Entry 7TFK (electron microscopy, 3.25 A resolution); this record covers chains B and C of the 9 polymer chains in the assembly.

# Chain B
Name: Replication factor C subunit 4
Source organism: Saccharomyces cerevisiae
UniProtKB: P40339 (RFC4_YEAST); residues 1-323 here = UniProt positions 1-323
Amino-acid sequence (323 residues; row label = number of the first residue in the row):
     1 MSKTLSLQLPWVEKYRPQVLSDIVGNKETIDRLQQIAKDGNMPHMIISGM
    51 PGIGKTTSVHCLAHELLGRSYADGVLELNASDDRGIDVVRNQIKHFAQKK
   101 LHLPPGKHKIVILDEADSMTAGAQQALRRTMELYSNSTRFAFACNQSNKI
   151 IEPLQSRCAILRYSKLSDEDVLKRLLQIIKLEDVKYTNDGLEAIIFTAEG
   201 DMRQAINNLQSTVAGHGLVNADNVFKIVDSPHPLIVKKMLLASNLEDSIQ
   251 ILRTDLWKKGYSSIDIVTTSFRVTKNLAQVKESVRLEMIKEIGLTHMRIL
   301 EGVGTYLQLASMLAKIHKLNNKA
Unresolved in the structure: 1-4
Residues lining bound ligands:
  - ATP-gamma-S (AGS; phosphothiophosphoric acid-adenylate ester), molecule 1: W11, V12, Y15, R16, P17, D22, I23, V24, P51, G52, I53, G54, K55, T56, T57, E115, L166, R174, M202, R203, I206
  - ATP-gamma-S (AGS), molecule 2: R128, P153, R157
Curated features (UniProtKB/Swiss-Prot):
  - binding site (ATP): V12, V24, G49 to T57, N145, R203

# Chain C
Name: Replication factor C subunit 3
Source organism: Saccharomyces cerevisiae
UniProtKB: P38629 (RFC3_YEAST); residues 1-340 here = UniProt positions 1-340
Amino-acid sequence (340 residues; row label = number of the first residue in the row):
     1 MSTSTEKRSKENLPWVEKYRPETLDEVYGQNEVITTVRKFVDEGKLPHLL
    51 FYGPPGTGKTSTIVALAREIYGKNYSNMVLELNASDDRGIDVVRNQIKDF
   101 ASTRQIFSKGFKLIILDEADAMTNAAQNALRRVIERYTKNTRFCVLANYA
   151 HKLTPALLSRCTRFRFQPLPQEAIERRIANVLVHEKLKLSPNAEKALIEL
   201 SNGDMRRVLNVLQSCKATLDNPDEDEISDDVIYECCGAPRPSDLKAVLKS
   251 ILEDDWGTAHYTLNKVRSAKGLALIDLIEGIVKILEDYELQNEETRVHLL
   301 TKLADIEYSISKGGNDQIQGSAVIGAIKASFENETVKANV
Unresolved in the structure: 1-6, 336-340
Residues lining bound ligands:
  - ATP-gamma-S (AGS; phosphothiophosphoric acid-adenylate ester), molecule 1: V16, Y19, R20, P21, E26, V27, Y28, P55, G56, T57, G58, K59, T60, S61, D117, N148, L169, R177, M205, R206
  - ATP-gamma-S (AGS), molecule 2: R131, R132, A156, R160
Curated features (UniProtKB/Swiss-Prot):
  - binding site (ATP): V16 to Y19, R20, Y28, G53 to S61, N148, R206
  - modified residue: S2 (N-acetylserine)

# Chain B / chain C interface
Residue-residue contacts (103; chain B residue first):
  L5(B) - F111(C)
  L7(B) - G44(C)
  L7(B) - L46(C)
  L7(B) - F111(C)  hydrophobic
  L7(B) - R142(C)
  Q8(B) - E43(C)
  Q8(B) - G44(C)  hydrogen bond (backbone-backbone)
  Q8(B) - R142(C)
  L9(B) - K139(C)
  P10(B) - T138(C)
  P10(B) - R142(C)
  W11(B) - K45(C)
  V12(B) - E135(C)
  E13(B) - E135(C)
  E13(B) - T138(C)
  R16(B) - R132(C)
  P51(B) - A156(C)  hydrophobic
  T56(B) - R132(C)
  H60(B) - R132(C)
  E77(B) - R136(C)
  N79(B) - R132(C)
  N79(B) - R136(C)  hydrogen bond
  A80(B) - R94(C)
  A80(B) - A129(C)
  S81(B) - R94(C)
  S81(B) - K98(C)
  S81(B) - A129(C)
  S81(B) - R132(C)
  S81(B) - V133(C)
  D82(B) - R94(C)
  D82(B) - K98(C)  salt bridge
  D83(B) - R94(C)  salt bridge
  R84(B) - R94(C)
  D114(B) - R132(C)  salt bridge
  E115(B) - R131(C)
  D117(B) - R131(C)  salt bridge
  N145(B) - R131(C)
  D201(B) - S159(C)
  R203(B) - E135(C)
  R203(B) - A156(C)
  R203(B) - S159(C)  hydrogen bond
  R203(B) - R160(C)
  Q204(B) - L158(C)  hydrogen bond (side chain-backbone)
  Q204(B) - S159(C)
  Q204(B) - C161(C)
  N207(B) - S159(C)  hydrogen bond (side chain-backbone)
  N207(B) - R160(C)  hydrogen bond (side chain-backbone)
  N207(B) - C161(C)
  N207(B) - T162(C)
  Q210(B) - K45(C)  hydrogen bond (side chain-backbone)
  Q210(B) - P47(C)
  S211(B) - F40(C)
  S211(B) - T162(C)  hydrogen bond
  V213(B) - K45(C)
  A214(B) - K39(C)
  A214(B) - F40(C)  hydrophobic
  A214(B) - K45(C)
  G215(B) - K39(C)  hydrogen bond (backbone-side chain)
  H216(B) - E32(C)  salt bridge
  K226(B) - E32(C)
  I227(B) - T36(C)
  I227(B) - R163(C)
  I227(B) - F164(C)  hydrophobic
  V228(B) - R163(C)
  D229(B) - R163(C)
  D229(B) - R165(C)  salt bridge
  N244(B) - E293(C)
  L245(B) - E293(C)  hydrogen bond (backbone-side chain)
  L245(B) - V297(C)  hydrophobic
  K258(B) - P168(C)
  K259(B) - R165(C)  hydrogen bond (backbone-side chain)
  K259(B) - P168(C)
  G260(B) - P54(C)
  G260(B) - P168(C)
  Y261(B) - Y52(C)  hydrophobic
  Y261(B) - R163(C)
  Y261(B) - R165(C)
  S262(B) - Y52(C)
  S262(B) - N148(C)
  S262(B) - Y149(C)
  I264(B) - Y149(C)  hydrophobic
  I264(B) - H151(C)
  D265(B) - Y52(C)  hydrogen bond
  D265(B) - Y149(C)
  D265(B) - A150(C)  hydrogen bond (side chain-backbone)
  D265(B) - H151(C)  salt bridge
  R298(B) - A304(C)
  R298(B) - D305(C)  salt bridge
  E301(B) - Y308(C)
  V303(B) - S311(C)
  T305(B) - E307(C)
  L307(B) - V282(C)  hydrophobic
  L307(B) - L300(C)  hydrophobic
  L307(B) - L303(C)  hydrophobic
  L307(B) - E307(C)
  Q308(B) - A304(C)
  Q308(B) - E307(C)  hydrogen bond
  A310(B) - L300(C)
  S311(B) - L300(C)
  S311(B) - T301(C)
  S311(B) - A304(C)
  A314(B) - V297(C)
  A314(B) - L300(C)  hydrophobic
Other interface residues (no listed pair), chain B (65 interface residues in all): S6, S118, N208, E246, I249, T268, Y306, K315, H317, K318
Other interface residues (no listed pair), chain C (57 interface residues in all): V41, G53, I70, G110, N128, F166, E279, E286, R296

# Summary
The interface between chain B and chain C involves 65 residues on one side and 57 on the other; the contacts
include 14 hydrogen bonds and 8 salt bridges. Polar contacts include D82(B)-K98(C), D83(B)-R94(C) and
D114(B)-R132(C).
Chain B is Replication factor C subunit 4 and chain C is Replication factor C subunit 3, both from
Saccharomyces cerevisiae; the structure, Atomic model of S. cerevisiae clamp loader RFC bound to two DNA
molecules, one at the ..., was determined by electron microscopy, deposited together with 7TFH, 7TFI, 7TFJ and
7TFL.
